7D2X - chain A; structure by X-ray diffraction, 2.45 A resolution.

[Chain A]
Molecule: Beta-secretase 1
Source organism: Homo sapiens
Notes: EC 3.4.23.46
UniProtKB: P56817 (BACE1_HUMAN); residues -18 to 393 here correspond to UniProt positions 43-454 (UniProt number = residue number + 61)
Amino-acid sequence (416 residues; each row starts with the number of its first residue; numbers below 1 keep their minus sign (Gly-22 is residue -22)):
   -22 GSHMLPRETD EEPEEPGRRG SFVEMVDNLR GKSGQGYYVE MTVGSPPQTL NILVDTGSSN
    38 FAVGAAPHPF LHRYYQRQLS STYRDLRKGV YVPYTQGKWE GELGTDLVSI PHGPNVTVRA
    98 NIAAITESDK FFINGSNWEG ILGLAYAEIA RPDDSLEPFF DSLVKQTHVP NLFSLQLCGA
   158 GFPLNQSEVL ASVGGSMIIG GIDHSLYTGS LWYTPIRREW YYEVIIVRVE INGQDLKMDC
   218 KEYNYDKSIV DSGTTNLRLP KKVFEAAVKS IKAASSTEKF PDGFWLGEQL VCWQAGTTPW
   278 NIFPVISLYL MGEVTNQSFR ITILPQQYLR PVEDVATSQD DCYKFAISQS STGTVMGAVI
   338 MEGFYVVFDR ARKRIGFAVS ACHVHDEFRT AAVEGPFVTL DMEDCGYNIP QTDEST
Not modelled in the structure: -22 to -4, 158-167, 314-317, 386-393
Differences from the reference sequence: expression tag (-22 to -19)
Disulfide bonds: Cys155-Cys359, Cys217-Cys382, Cys269-Cys319
Ligand contacts: GTU (N-[3-[(4R)-2-azanyl-4-prop-1-ynyl-5,6-dihydro-1,3-oxazin-4-yl]-4-fluoranyl-phenyl]-5-cyano-pyridine-2-carboxamide): Gly11, Gln12, Gly13, Tyr14, Leu30, Asp32, Gly34, Ser35, Trp76, Phe108, Ile110, Trp115, Ile118, Asp228, Ser229, Gly230, Thr231, Thr232, Arg307, Ala335
UniProt features mapped onto this chain:
  - active site: Asp32, Asp228
  - modified residue (N6-acetyllysine): Lys65, Lys214, Lys218, Lys224, Lys238, Lys239, Lys246
  - glycosylation (N-linked (GlcNAc...) asparagine): Asn92, Asn111, Asn162, Asn293

[In short]
Bound to chain A: compound GTU. From UniProt: active-site residues Asp32 and Asp228.
Chain A is Beta-secretase 1 (Homo sapiens); the structure, Crystal Structure of BACE1 in complex with
N-{3-[(4R)-2-amino-4-(prop-1-yn-1-yl)-5,6-dihydro-4H-1,3-oxazin-4-yl]-4-fluorophenyl}-5-cyanopyridine-2-carboxamide,
was determined by X-ray diffraction, deposited together with 7D2V, 7D5A, 7D5B and 7D5U.
